Entry 7VB6 (X-ray diffraction, 1.74 A resolution); this record covers chains A and B.

== Chain A (and B) ==
Name: Aliphatic (R)-hydroxynitrile lyase
Organism: Linum usitatissimum
Notes: EC 4.1.2.46; chain B of this document is another copy of the same molecule, construct and numbering; everything in this record applies to it too
UniProtKB: P93243 (AHNL_LINUS); residue numbers follow UniProt; this construct covers 1-422
Chain sequence (443 residues; each row starts with the number of its first residue; numbers below 1 keep their minus sign (Met-20 is residue -20)):
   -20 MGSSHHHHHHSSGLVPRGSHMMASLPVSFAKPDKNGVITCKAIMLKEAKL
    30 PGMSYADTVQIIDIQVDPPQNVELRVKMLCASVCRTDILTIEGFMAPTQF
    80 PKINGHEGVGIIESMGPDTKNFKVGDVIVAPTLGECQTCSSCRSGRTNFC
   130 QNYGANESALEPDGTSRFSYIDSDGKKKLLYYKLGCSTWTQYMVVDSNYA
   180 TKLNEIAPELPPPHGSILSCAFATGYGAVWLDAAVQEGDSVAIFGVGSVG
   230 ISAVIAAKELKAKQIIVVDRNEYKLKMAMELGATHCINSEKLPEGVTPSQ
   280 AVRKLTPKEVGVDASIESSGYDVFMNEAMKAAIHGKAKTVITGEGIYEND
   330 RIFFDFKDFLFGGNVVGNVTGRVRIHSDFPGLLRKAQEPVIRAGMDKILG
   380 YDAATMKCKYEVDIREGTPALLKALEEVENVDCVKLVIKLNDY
Unresolved in the structure: -20 to 14 (chain B: -20 to 8)
Sequence notes: initiating methionine (-20); expression tag (-19 to 0); conflict Thr117 (Val in P93243)
Modified residues: Cys265 (S-nitroso-cysteine; SNC)
Bound ions: Mg2+: Glu52, Glu140; Zn2+ site 1: Cys63, His85, Cys199 (together with (2R)-2-methyl-2-oxidanyl-butanenitrile); Zn2+ site 2: Cys115, Cys118, Cys121, Cys129
Residues lining bound ligands:
  - (2R)-2-methyl-2-oxidanyl-butanenitrile (5Z9): Cys63, Thr65, His85, Thr111, Lys162, Leu163, Cys199, Glu323, Val348
  - NAD (nicotinamide-adenine-dinucleotide): Cys63, Arg64, Thr65, Leu68, Cys199, Thr203, Gly224, Val225, Gly226, Ser227, Val228, Asp248, Arg249, Asn250, Lys253, Ser268, Ser297, Ser298, Gly299, Tyr300, Phe303, Thr321, Gly322, Glu323, Asn347, Val348, Thr349, Val413
UniProt features mapped onto this chain:
  - binding site (Zn(2+)): Cys63, His85, Cys115, Cys118, Cys121, Cys129, Cys199
  - mutagenesis: Cys63 (C63A: Loss of activity), Thr65 (T65A: Loss of activity), Gly84 (G84A: Loss of activity), His85 (H85A: Loss of activity), Gly95 (G95A: Loss of activity), Gly104 (G104A: 90% reduction of activity), Cys118 (C118A: Loss of activity), Cys129 (C129A: Loss of activity), Cys199 (C199A: Loss of activity)
From the paper describing this entry:
  - Zn2+ coordination: Cys63, His85, Cys199
  - binding site for (2R)-2-methyl-2-oxidanyl-butanenitrile: Lys162, Glu323
  - self-association interface (contacts with another copy of this molecule): Phe340
  - binding site for NAD: Thr65
  - mutagenesis - R249G/S268A/E269L: decreased catalytic activity
  - catalytic residues: Lys162, Glu323 (proposed by the authors, not directly observed)
  - catalytic residues: Cys63, Thr65, His85, Cys199
  - mutagenesis - C63S, C63S/C199S, T65A, H85A, H85C, K162A, K162G, C199S, E323A, E323H: abolished catalytic activity on acetone cyanohydrin

== How chain A and chain B interact ==
Residue-residue contacts (88; chain A residue first):
  Met74(A) with Phe340(B), hydrophobic
  Ser119(A) with Lys315(B)
  Ser120(A) with Ile312(B); His313(B); Lys315(B)
  Arg125(A) with Lys315(B), hydrogen bond (side chain-backbone)
  Thr126(A) with Gly314(B); Lys315(B)
  Phe128(A) with His313(B); Gly314(B); Leu339(B); Phe340(B), hydrophobic; Gly341(B)
  Gln130(A) with Val289(B)
  Ala134(A) with Phe340(B), hydrophobic
  Glu136(A) with Lys336(B), salt bridge
  Val289(A) with Gln130(B)
  Met304(A) with Phe335(B), hydrophobic
  Ile312(A) with Ser120(B)
  His313(A) with Phe128(B)
  Gly314(A) with Thr126(B); Phe128(B)
  Lys315(A) with Ser119(B); Ser120(B); Arg125(B), hydrogen bond (backbone-side chain); Thr126(B)
  Ile320(A) with Phe338(B), hydrophobic; Leu339(B)
  Gly322(A) with Phe335(B); Leu339(B)
  Glu323(A) with Phe335(B); Leu339(B)
  Tyr326(A) with Phe335(B), hydrophobic
  Asp329(A) with Asp334(B); Phe335(B), hydrogen bond (backbone-backbone); Lys336(B), hydrogen bond (side chain-backbone)
  Arg330(A) with Phe332(B); Phe333(B); Asp334(B), salt bridge
  Ile331(A) with Phe332(B); Phe333(B), hydrogen bond (backbone-backbone); Phe335(B), hydrophobic
  Phe332(A) with Arg330(B); Ile331(B); Phe332(B), hydrophobic
  Phe333(A) with Arg330(B); Ile331(B), hydrogen bond (backbone-backbone); Phe333(B), hydrophobic
  Asp334(A) with Asp329(B)
  Phe335(A) with Met304(B), hydrophobic; Gly322(B); Glu323(B); Tyr326(B), hydrophobic; Asp329(B), hydrogen bond (backbone-backbone); Ile331(B), hydrophobic
  Lys336(A) with Glu136(B), salt bridge; Asp329(B), hydrogen bond (backbone-side chain)
  Phe338(A) with Ile320(B), hydrophobic; Val344(B), hydrophobic; Val345(B); Gly346(B)
  Leu339(A) with Phe128(B); Ile320(B); Gly322(B); Gly346(B); Asn347(B), hydrogen bond (backbone-backbone); Val348(B), hydrophobic
  Phe340(A) with Met74(B), hydrophobic; Phe128(B); Ala134(B), hydrophobic; Val348(B), hydrophobic
  Gly341(A) with Phe128(B)
  Gly342(A) with Val345(B); Gly346(B), hydrogen bond (backbone-backbone)
  Asn343(A) with Val344(B); Val345(B)
  Val344(A) with Phe338(B), hydrophobic; Asn343(B); Val344(B), hydrogen bond (backbone-backbone)
  Val345(A) with Phe338(B); Gly342(B); Asn343(B)
  Gly346(A) with Phe338(B); Leu339(B); Gly342(B), hydrogen bond (backbone-backbone)
  Asn347(A) with Leu339(B), hydrogen bond (backbone-backbone)
  Val348(A) with Leu339(B); Phe340(B), hydrophobic
Other interface residues (no listed pair), chain A (43 interface residues in all): Phe73, Thr111, Ser123, Thr321, Gly324
Other interface residues (no listed pair), chain B (44 interface residues in all): Phe73, Thr111, Ser123, Asn305, Thr321, Gly324

== In short ==
The interface between chain A and chain B involves 43 residues on one side and 44 on the other; the contacts
include 13 hydrogen bonds and 3 salt bridges. Polar contacts include Glu136(A)-Lys336(B), Arg330(A)-Asp334(B)
and Arg125(A)-Lys315(B). From the paper: catalytic residues Lys162(A), Glu323(A) and Cys63(A) among others;
C63S, C63S/C199S and T65A of chain A, among others, abolish catalytic activity on acetone cyanohydrin; 11
substitutions were tested in all.
Chain A and chain B are both Aliphatic (R)-hydroxynitrile lyase (Linum usitatissimum); the structure, Crystal
structure of hydroxynitrile lyase from Linum usitatissium complexed with (R)-2-hydroxy-2-methylbutanenitrile,
was determined by X-ray diffraction together with 7VB3 and 7VB5 from the same study.
